6S9X - chain A; structure by X-ray diffraction, 2.60 A resolution.

== Chain A ==
Molecule: RAC-alpha serine/threonine-protein kinase
Organism: Homo sapiens
Notes: EC 2.7.11.1
UniProtKB: P31749 (AKT1_HUMAN); residue numbers follow UniProt; this construct covers 2-446
Chain sequence (446 residues; row label = number of the first residue in the row):
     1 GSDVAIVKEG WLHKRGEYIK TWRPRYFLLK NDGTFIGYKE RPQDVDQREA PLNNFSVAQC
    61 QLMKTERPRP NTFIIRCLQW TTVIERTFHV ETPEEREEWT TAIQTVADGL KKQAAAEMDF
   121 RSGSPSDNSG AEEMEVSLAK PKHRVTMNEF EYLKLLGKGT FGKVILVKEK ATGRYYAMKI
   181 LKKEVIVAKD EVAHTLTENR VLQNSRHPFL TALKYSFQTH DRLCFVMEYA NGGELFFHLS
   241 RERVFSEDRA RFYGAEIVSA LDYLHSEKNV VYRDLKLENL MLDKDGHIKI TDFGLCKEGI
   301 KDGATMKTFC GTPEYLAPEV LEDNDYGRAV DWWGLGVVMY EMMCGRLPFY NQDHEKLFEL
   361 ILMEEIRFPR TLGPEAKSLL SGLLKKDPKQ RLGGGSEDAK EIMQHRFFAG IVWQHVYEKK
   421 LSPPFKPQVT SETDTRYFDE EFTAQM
Unresolved in the structure: 1-2, 45-48, 112-143, 187-202, 302-308, 444-446
Differences from the reference sequence: expression tag (1); engineered mutation A114 (Glu in P31749), A115 (Glu in P31749), A116 (Glu in P31749)
Disulfides: C60-C77
Residues lining bound ligands: L1W (N-[3-[1-[[4-[5-[(4-hydroxyphenyl)methyl]-6-oxidanylidene-2-phenyl-1H-pyrazin-3-yl]phenyl]methyl]piperidin-4-yl]-2-oxidanylidene-1H-benzimidazol-5-yl]propanamide): E17, Y18, N53, Q79, W80, T82, I84, S205, L210, T211, L264, K268, V270, V271, Y272, R273, D274, I290, T291, D292, L295, C296, K297, C310, G311
Reported in the primary citation:
  - binding site for L1W: W80, K268, Y272, C296, C310
  - conformationally variable residues (loop rearrangement): S205

== In short ==
Bound to chain A: compound L1W. The paper reports a binding site for L1W at W80, K268 and Y272 among others;
conformational variability at S205.
Chain A is RAC-alpha serine/threonine-protein kinase (Homo sapiens); the structure, Crystal Structure of AKT1
in Complex with Covalent-Allosteric AKT Inhibitor 15c, was determined by X-ray diffraction together with 6S9W
from the same study.
